Entry 9D3N (electron microscopy, 3.00 A resolution); this record covers chains A and I of the 10 polymer chains in the assembly.

Chain A:
Protein: Histone H3.2
Source organism: Homo sapiens
UniProt: Q71DI3 (H32_HUMAN); residues 44-133 here correspond to UniProt positions 45-134 (UniProt number = residue number + 1)
Chain sequence (90 residues; numbered 44 to 133; the number before each row is that of its first residue):
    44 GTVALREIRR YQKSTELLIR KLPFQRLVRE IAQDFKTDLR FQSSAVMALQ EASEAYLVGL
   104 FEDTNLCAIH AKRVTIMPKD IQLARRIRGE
Curated features (UniProtKB/Swiss-Prot):
  - modified residue: Lys56 (N6,N6,N6-trimethyllysine), Ser57 (Phosphoserine), Lys64 (N6-(2-hydroxyisobutyryl)lysine), Lys79 (N6,N6,N6-trimethyllysine), Thr80 (Phosphothreonine), Ser86 (Phosphoserine), Thr107 (Phosphothreonine), Lys115 (N6-acetyllysine), Lys122 (N6-(2-hydroxyisobutyryl)lysine)
  - lipidation: Cys110 (S-palmitoyl cysteine)

Chain I:
Molecule: 5S rDNA (noncoding strand)
Source organism: Xenopus borealis
Sequence (96 nucleotides; each row starts with the number of its first residue; numbers below 1 keep their minus sign (DG-48 is residue -48)):
   -48 GACCCTGGCA TGGGGAGGAG CTGGGCCCCC CCCAGAAGGC AGCACAAGGG GAGGAAAAGT
    12 CAGCCTTGTG CTCGCCTACG GCCATACCAC CCTGAA

Chain A / chain I interface:
Contacting residue pairs - 13 pairs, chain A then chain I:
  Arg63(A) with DG-14(I), sugar contact
  Arg72(A) with DC-23(I), salt bridge to the phosphate
  Arg83(A) with DG-24(I), hydrogen bond to the sugar; DC-23(I), phosphate contact
  Phe84(A) with DG-24(I), sugar contact; DC-23(I), hydrogen bond to the phosphate
  Gln85(A) with DG-24(I), phosphate contact
  Ser86(A) with DG-24(I), phosphate contact
  Arg116(A) with DA-3(I), sugar contact
  Val117(A) with DA-3(I), phosphate contact
  Thr118(A) with DA-3(I), hydrogen bond to the phosphate
  Met120(A) with DA-2(I), phosphate contact
  Lys122(A) with DA-2(I), salt bridge to the phosphate
Also at the interface, not in a pair above, chain A (12 interface residues in all): Lys115
Also at the interface, not in a pair above, chain I (6 interface residues in all): DC-4

In short:
The interface between chain A and chain I involves 12 residues on one side and 6 on the other; the contacts
include 3 hydrogen bonds and 2 salt bridges. Polar contacts include Arg83(A)-DG-24(I), Phe84(A)-DC-23(I) and
Thr118(A)-DA-3(I).
Chain A is Histone H3.2 (Homo sapiens) and chain I is 5S rDNA (noncoding strand) (Xenopus borealis); the
structure, 167-bp 5S rDNA nucleosome cross-linked with glutaraldehyde, was determined by electron microscopy,
deposited together with 9D3K, 9D3L, 9D3O, 9D3Q, 9D3R, 9D3S and 9D3T.
